7YMH - chains A and B of the 3 polymer chains in the assembly; structure by electron microscopy, 3.52 A resolution.

# Chain A
Molecule: alpha1A-adrenergic receptor
Organism: Homo sapiens
Amino-acid sequence (480 residues; numbered -23 to 378 plus 125 insertion-coded residues; 47 numbers in that range are skipped by the numbering (no residue carries them; nothing is unmodelled there); the number before each row is that of its first residue; a row labelled like 214A-214Z holds insertion residues (214A, then the next letters in order); numbers below 1 keep their minus sign (Met-23 is residue -23)):
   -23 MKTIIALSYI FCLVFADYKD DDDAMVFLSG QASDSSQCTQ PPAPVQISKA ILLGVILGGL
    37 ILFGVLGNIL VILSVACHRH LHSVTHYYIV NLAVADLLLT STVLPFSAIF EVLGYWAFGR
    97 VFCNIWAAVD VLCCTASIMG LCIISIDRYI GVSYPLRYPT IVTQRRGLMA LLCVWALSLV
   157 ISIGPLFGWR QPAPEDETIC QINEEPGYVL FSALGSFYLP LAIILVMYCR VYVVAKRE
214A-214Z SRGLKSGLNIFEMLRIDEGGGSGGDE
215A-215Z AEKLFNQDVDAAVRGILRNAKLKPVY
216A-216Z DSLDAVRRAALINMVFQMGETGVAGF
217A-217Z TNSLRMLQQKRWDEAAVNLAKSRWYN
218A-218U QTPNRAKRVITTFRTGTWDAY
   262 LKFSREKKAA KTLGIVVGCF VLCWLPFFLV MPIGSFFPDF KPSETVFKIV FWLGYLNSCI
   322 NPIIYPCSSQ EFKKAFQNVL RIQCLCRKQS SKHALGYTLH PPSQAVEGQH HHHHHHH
Not modelled in the structure: -23 to 24, 214A-214Z, 215A-215Z, 216A-216Z, 217A-217Z, 218A-218U, 342-378
Disulfide bonds: Cys99-Cys176
Residues lining bound ligands: Noradrenaline (E5E): Asp106, Val107, Cys110, Ile178, Asn179, Ser188, Trp285, Phe288, Phe289, Met292, Phe312, Tyr316
What the authors report for this chain:
  - conformationally variable residues (side-chain flip): Trp285
  - binding site for Noradrenaline: Asp106, Ser188, Phe288, Phe289, Met292, Phe312
  - mutagenesis - V185A, M292L: unchanged binding to noradrenaline (citing earlier work)
  - mutagenesis - F312A, F312N: unchanged binding to adrenaline (citing earlier work)

# Chain B
Molecule: miniGsq
Organism: Homo sapiens
Amino-acid sequence (246 residues; row label = number of the first residue in the row; numbers below 1 keep their minus sign (Met-17 is residue -17)):
   -17 MGHHHHHHHH LEVLFQGPIE KQLQKDKQVY RATHRLLLLG ADNSGKSTIV KQMRILHGGS
    43 GGSGGTSGIF ETKFQVDKVN FHMFDVGGQR DERRKWIQCF NDVTAIIFVV DSSDYNRLQE
   103 ALNDFKSIWN NRWLRTISVI LFLNKQDLLA EKVLAGKSKI EDYFPEFARY TTPEDATPEP
   163 GEDPRVTRAK YFIRDEFLRI STASGDGRHY CYPHFTCAVD TENARRIFND CKDIILQMNL
   223 REYNLV
Not modelled in the structure: -17 to 13, 36-50, 138-140

# Chain A / chain B interface
Contacting residue pairs - 33 pairs, chain A then chain B:
  Gly127(A) - Asn221(B)  hydrogen bond (backbone-side chain)
  Val128(A) - Leu218(B)
  Val128(A) - Tyr225(B)  hydrophobic
  Pro131(A) - Lys214(B)
  Pro131(A) - Ile217(B)
  Pro131(A) - Leu218(B)  hydrophobic
  Leu132(A) - His16(B)
  Leu132(A) - Phe210(B)  hydrophobic
  Leu132(A) - Cys213(B)
  Leu132(A) - Lys214(B)
  Leu132(A) - Ile217(B)  hydrophobic
  Arg133(A) - Val61(B)
  Val207(A) - Leu227(B)  hydrophobic
  Ala211(A) - Leu222(B)  hydrophobic
  Arg213(A) - Tyr192(B)  hydrogen bond
  Arg213(A) - Asp215(B)  salt bridge
  Arg266(A) - Tyr192(B)
  Arg266(A) - Gln219(B)
  Arg266(A) - Val228(B)
  Lys269(A) - Leu227(B)
  Lys269(A) - Val228(B)
  Ala270(A) - Leu227(B)
  Thr273(A) - Asn226(B)
  Thr273(A) - Leu227(B)
  Leu274(A) - Leu227(B)  hydrophobic
  Cys328(A) - Asn226(B)  hydrogen bond (backbone-side chain)
  Ser329(A) - Tyr225(B)
  Ser330(A) - Glu224(B)
  Ser330(A) - Asn226(B)
  Gln331(A) - Arg223(B)
  Gln331(A) - Glu224(B)
  Gln331(A) - Asn226(B)
  Lys334(A) - Asn226(B)
Interface residues without a listed pair, chain A (22 interface residues in all): Arg124, Thr136, Val210, Glu332
Interface residues without a listed pair, chain B (20 interface residues in all): Ala14, Phe63

# Summary
Chain A and chain B form an interface of 22 and 20 residues respectively, with 3 hydrogen bonds and 1 salt
bridge. Polar contacts include Arg213(A)-Asp215(B), Gly127(A)-Asn221(B) and Arg213(A)-Tyr192(B). From the
paper: a binding site for Noradrenaline at Asp106(A), Ser188(A) and Phe288(A) among others; V185A and M292L of
chain A leave binding to noradrenaline unchanged; 4 substitutions were tested in all.
Here chain A is alpha1A-adrenergic receptor and chain B is miniGsq, both from Homo sapiens. Entry 7YMH
(Cryo-EM structure of Nb29-alpha1AAR-miniGsq complex bound to noradrenaline) was determined by electron
microscopy (same publication as 7YM8 and 7YMJ).
